7YFV - chains A and B; structure by X-ray diffraction, 2.20 A resolution.

Chain A (and B):
Name: Protein fantom
Source organism: Mus musculus
Notes: chain B of this document is another copy of the same molecule, construct and numbering; everything in this record applies to it too
Reference sequence: Q8CG73 (FTM_MOUSE); residues 1-56 here correspond to UniProt positions 42-97 (UniProt number = residue number + 41)
Amino-acid sequence (60 residues; numbered -3 to 56; the number before each row is that of its first residue; numbers below 1 keep their minus sign (Gly-3 is residue -3)):
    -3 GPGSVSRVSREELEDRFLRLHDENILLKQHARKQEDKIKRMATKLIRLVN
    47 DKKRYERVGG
Disordered / not traced: -3 to 1, 47-56 (chain B: -3 to -2, 49-56)
Construct notes: expression tag (-3 to 0)

Interface between chain A and chain B:
Pairs across the interface (35; chain A residue first):
  Val4(A) - Arg6(B)  hydrogen bond (backbone-side chain)
  Ser5(A) - Arg6(B)
  Arg6(A) - Val1(B)  hydrogen bond (side chain-backbone)
  Arg6(A) - Val4(B)  hydrogen bond (side chain-backbone)
  Arg6(A) - Ser5(B)
  Arg6(A) - Arg6(B)
  Arg6(A) - Leu9(B)
  Leu9(A) - Arg6(B)
  Leu9(A) - Leu9(B)  hydrophobic
  Leu9(A) - Glu10(B)
  Leu9(A) - Phe13(B)  hydrophobic
  Glu10(A) - Val1(B)
  Glu10(A) - Ser2(B)
  Glu10(A) - Leu9(B)
  Arg12(A) - Phe13(B)
  Phe13(A) - Leu9(B)  hydrophobic
  Phe13(A) - Arg12(B)
  Phe13(A) - Phe13(B)  hydrophobic
  Phe13(A) - Leu16(B)  hydrophobic
  Leu16(A) - Phe13(B)  hydrophobic
  Leu16(A) - Leu16(B)
  Leu16(A) - His17(B)
  Leu16(A) - Asn20(B)  hydrogen bond (backbone-side chain)
  His17(A) - Leu16(B)
  Glu19(A) - Asn20(B)  hydrogen bond
  Glu19(A) - Lys24(B)  salt bridge
  Asn20(A) - Leu16(B)
  Asn20(A) - Glu19(B)  hydrogen bond
  Asn20(A) - Asn20(B)  hydrogen bond
  Asn20(A) - Leu23(B)
  Leu23(A) - Lys24(B)
  Lys24(A) - Glu19(B)  salt bridge
  Gln30(A) - Gln30(B)
  Ile34(A) - Ile34(B)  hydrophobic
  Leu41(A) - Leu41(B)  hydrophobic
Also at the interface, not in a pair above, chain B (19 interface residues in all): Glu31

Overview:
16 residues of chain A and 19 residues of chain B are in contact, with 7 hydrogen bonds and 2 salt bridges.
Polar contacts include Glu19(A)-Lys24(B), Val4(A)-Arg6(B) and Arg6(A)-Val1(B).
Both chains are Protein fantom (Mus musculus). Entry 7YFV (Structure of Rpgrip1l CC1) was determined by X-ray
diffraction.
